5AZ7 - chain A; structure by X-ray diffraction, 1.96 A resolution.

Chain A:
Protein: Maltose-binding periplasmic protein, Mitochondrial import receptor subunit TOM20 homolog
From: Escherichia coli (strain K12)
Reference sequence: chimeric construct of P0AEX9, Q62760: residues 1-368 from P0AEX9 (MALE_ECOLI) positions 27-394 (UniProt number = residue number + 26); residues 373-434 from Q62760 positions 65-126 (UniProt number = residue number - 308)
Amino-acid sequence (435 residues; numbered 0 to 434; the number before each row is that of its first residue; numbering starts at 0):
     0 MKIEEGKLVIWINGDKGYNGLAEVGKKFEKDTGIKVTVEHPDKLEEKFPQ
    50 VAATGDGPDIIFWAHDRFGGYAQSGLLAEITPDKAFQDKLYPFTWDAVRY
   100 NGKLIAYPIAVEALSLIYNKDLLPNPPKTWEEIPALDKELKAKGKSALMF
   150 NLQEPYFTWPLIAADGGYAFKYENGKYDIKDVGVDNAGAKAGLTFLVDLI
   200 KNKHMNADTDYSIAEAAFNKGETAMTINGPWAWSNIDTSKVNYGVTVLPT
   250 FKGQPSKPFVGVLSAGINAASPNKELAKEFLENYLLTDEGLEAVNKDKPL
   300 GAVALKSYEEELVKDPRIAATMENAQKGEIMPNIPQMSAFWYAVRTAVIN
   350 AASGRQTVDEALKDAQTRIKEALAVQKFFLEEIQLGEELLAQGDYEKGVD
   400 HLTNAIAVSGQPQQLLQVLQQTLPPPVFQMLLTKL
Disordered / not traced: 0
Differences from the reference sequence: initiating methionine (0); engineered mutation V312 (Ala338 in P0AEX9), S408 (Cys100 in Q62760); linker (369-372)
UniProt features mapped onto this chain:
  - cross-link: K376 (Glycyl lysine isopeptide (Lys-Gly) (interchain with G-Cter in ubiquitin))

Summary:
Chain A is Maltose-binding periplasmic protein, Mitochondrial import receptor subunit TOM20 homolog
(Escherichia coli (strain K12)); the structure, Crystal structure of MBP-Tom20 fusion protein with a 4-residue
spacer in the connector helix, was determined by X-ray diffraction together with 5AZ6, 5AZ8, 5AZ9 and 5AZA
from the same study.
